3JC5 - chains 5 and c of the 11 polymer chains in the assembly; structure by electron microscopy, 4.70 A resolution (low resolution: residue-level contacts below are approximate; hydrogen-bond / salt-bridge calls are withheld).

[Chain 5]
Name: Minichromosome maintenance protein 5
Organism: Saccharomyces cerevisiae
Notes: EC 3.6.4.12
UniProtKB: P29496 (MCM5_YEAST); residues 1-775 here = UniProt positions 1-775
Amino-acid sequence (775 residues; row label = number of the first residue in the row):
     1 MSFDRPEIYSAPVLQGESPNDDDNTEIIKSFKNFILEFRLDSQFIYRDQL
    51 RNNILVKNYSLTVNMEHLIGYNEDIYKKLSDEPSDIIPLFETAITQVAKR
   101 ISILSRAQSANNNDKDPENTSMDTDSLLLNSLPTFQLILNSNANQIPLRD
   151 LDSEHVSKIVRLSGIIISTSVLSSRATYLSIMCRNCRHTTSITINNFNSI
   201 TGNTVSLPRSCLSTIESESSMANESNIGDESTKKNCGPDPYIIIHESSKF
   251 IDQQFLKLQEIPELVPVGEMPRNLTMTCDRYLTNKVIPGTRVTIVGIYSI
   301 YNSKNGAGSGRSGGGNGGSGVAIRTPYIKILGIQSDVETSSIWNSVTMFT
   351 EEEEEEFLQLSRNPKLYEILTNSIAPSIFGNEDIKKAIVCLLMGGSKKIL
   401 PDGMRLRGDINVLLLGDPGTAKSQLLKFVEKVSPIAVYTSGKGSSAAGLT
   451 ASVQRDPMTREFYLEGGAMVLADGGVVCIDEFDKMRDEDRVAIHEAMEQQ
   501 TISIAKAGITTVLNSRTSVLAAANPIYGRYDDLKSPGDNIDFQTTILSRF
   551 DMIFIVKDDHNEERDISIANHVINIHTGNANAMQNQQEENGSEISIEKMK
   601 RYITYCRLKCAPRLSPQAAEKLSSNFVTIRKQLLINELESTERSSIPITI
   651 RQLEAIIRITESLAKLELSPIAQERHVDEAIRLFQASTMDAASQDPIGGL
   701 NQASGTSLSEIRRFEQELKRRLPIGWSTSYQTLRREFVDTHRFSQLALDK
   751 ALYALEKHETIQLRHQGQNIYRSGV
Not modelled in the structure: 1-20, 107-129, 198-203, 212-234, 306-319, 457-462, 644-646, 694-705, 761-775
Disulfide bonds: Cys-186/Cys-211
UniProt features mapped onto this chain:
  - motif: Ser-548 to Asp-551 (Arginine finger)
  - binding site (ATP): Gly-416 to Ser-423
  - mutagenesis: Lys-422 (K422A: Loss of MCM2-7 complex helicase activity)

[Chain c]
Name: Cell division control protein 45
Organism: Saccharomyces cerevisiae
UniProtKB: Q08032 (CDC45_YEAST); residues 1-650 here = UniProt positions 1-650
Amino-acid sequence (650 residues; row label = number of the first residue in the row):
     1 MYYGISQFSEAYNKILRNSSSASSCQLVIFVSCLNIDALCATKMLSLLFK
    51 KQLVQSQIVPIFGYSELRRHYSQLDDNINSLLLVGFGGVIDLEAFLEIDP
   101 QEYVIDTDEKSGEQSFRRDIYVLDAHRPWNLDNIFGSQIIQCFDDGTVDD
   151 TLGEEKEAYYKLLELDEESGDDELSGDENDNNGGDDEATDADEVTDEDEE
   201 DEDETISNKRGNSSIGPNDLSKRKQRKKQIHEYEGVLEEYYSQGTTVVNS
   251 ISAQIYSLLSAIGETNLSNLWLNILGTTSLDIAYAQVYNRLYPLLQDEVK
   301 RLTPSSRNSVKTPDTLTLNIQPDYYLFLLRHSSLYDSFYYSNYVNAKLSL
   351 WNENGKKRLHKMFARMGIPLSTAQETWLYMDHSIKRELGIIFDKNLDRYG
   401 LQDIIRDGFVRTLGYRGSISASEFVEALTALLEVGNSTDKDSVKINNDNN
   451 DDTDGEEEEDNSAQKLTNLRKRWVSNFWLSWDALDDRKVELLNRGIQLAQ
   501 DLQRAIFNTGVAILEKKLIKHLRIYRLCVLQDGPDLDLYRNPLTLLRLGN
   551 TLIECCAESEDKQLLPMVLASIDENTDTYLVAGLTPRYPRGLDTIHTKKP
   601 ILNNFSMAFQQITAETDAKVRIDNFESSIIEIRREDLSPFLEKLTLSGLL
Not modelled in the structure: 1-4, 103-113, 166-217, 437-461, 592-596
Differences from the reference sequence: conflict Ala-22 (His in Q08032), Glu-155 (Gln in Q08032), Thr-551 (Trp in Q08032)
UniProt features mapped onto this chain:
  - modified residue: Thr-453 (Phosphothreonine)

[Interface between chain 5 and chain c]
Residue-residue contacts (23; chain 5 residue first):
  Phe-38(5) / Tyr-415(c)
  Arg-39(5) / Pro-313(c)
  Arg-39(5) / Tyr-415(c)
  Leu-40(5) / Arg-416(c)
  Asp-41(5) / Arg-416(c)
  Met-65(5) / Tyr-379(c)
  Glu-66(5) / Leu-378(c)
  Glu-66(5) / Tyr-379(c)
  Ile-69(5) / Leu-378(c)
  Ile-69(5) / Tyr-379(c)
  Gly-70(5) / Lys-311(c)
  Gly-70(5) / Tyr-415(c)
  Tyr-71(5) / Tyr-415(c)
  Glu-73(5) / Asp-381(c)
  Glu-73(5) / His-382(c)
  Tyr-76(5) / Tyr-379(c)
  Lys-77(5) / Asp-381(c)
  Lys-77(5) / His-382(c)
  Ser-141(5) / Tyr-379(c)
  Ala-143(5) / Thr-376(c)
  Ala-143(5) / Tyr-379(c)
  Asn-144(5) / Gln-374(c)
  Asn-144(5) / Glu-375(c)
Other interface residues (no listed pair), chain 5 (18 interface residues in all): Glu-37, His-67, Asn-142
Other interface residues (no listed pair), chain c (15 interface residues in all): Asp-314, Met-380, Ser-383, Lys-385

[In short]
The interface between chain 5 and chain c involves 18 residues on one side and 15 on the other. Curated
annotation (UniProt) lists 8 ATP-binding residues and one mutagenesis site on chain 5.
Chain 5 is Minichromosome maintenance protein 5 and chain c is Cell division control protein 45, both from
Saccharomyces cerevisiae; the structure, Structure of the eukaryotic replicative CMG helicase and pumpjack
motion, was determined by electron microscopy, deposited together with 3JC6 and 3JC7.
